Entry 1HYV (X-ray diffraction, 1.70 A resolution); this record covers chain A.

# Chain A
Molecule: Integrase
From: Human immunodeficiency virus 1
Notes: EC 2.7.7.49; fragment: catalytic core domain (residues 50-212)
UniProtKB: Q76353 (Q76353_9HIV1); residues 50-212 here = UniProt positions 50-212
Amino-acid sequence (166 residues; numbered 47 to 212; the number before each row is that of its first residue):
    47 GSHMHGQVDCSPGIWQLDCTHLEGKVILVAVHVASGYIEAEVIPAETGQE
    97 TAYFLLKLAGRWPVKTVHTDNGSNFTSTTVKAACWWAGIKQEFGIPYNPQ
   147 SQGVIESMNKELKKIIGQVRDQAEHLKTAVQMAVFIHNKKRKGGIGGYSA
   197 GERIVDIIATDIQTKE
Unresolved in the structure: 47-56, 141-147, 190-192, 211-212
Sequence notes: modified residue (65, 130); engineered mutation Lys-185 (Phe in Q76353)
Modified / non-standard residues: Cys-65 (s-dimethylarsinoyl-cysteine; CAF); Cys-130 (s-dimethylarsinoyl-cysteine; CAF)
Small-molecule neighbours: tetraphenyl-arsonium (TTA): Ala-128, Ala-129, Trp-131, Trp-132, Asp-167, Gln-168, Ala-169, Glu-170, Thr-174, Met-178
What the authors report for this chain:
  - binding site for tetraphenyl-arsonium: Trp-131, Trp-132, Gln-168
  - conformationally variable residues (order/disorder transition): Gln-168
  - catalytic residues: Asp-64 (citing earlier work)

# In short
Ligands of chain A: tetraphenyl-arsonium. From the paper: the catalytic residue Asp-64; a binding site for
tetraphenyl-arsonium at Trp-131, Trp-132 and Gln-168.
Chain A is Integrase (Human immunodeficiency virus 1); the structure, HIV integrase core domain complexed with
tetraphenyl arsonium, was determined by X-ray diffraction together with 1HYZ from the same study.
